7FK9 - chains A and B; structure by X-ray diffraction, 1.35 A resolution.

== Chain A ==
Name: Pre-mRNA-splicing factor 8
Source organism: Saccharomyces cerevisiae S288C
UniProt: P33334 (PRP8_YEAST); residue numbers follow UniProt; this construct covers 1836-2090
Chain sequence (258 residues; row label = number of the first residue in the row):
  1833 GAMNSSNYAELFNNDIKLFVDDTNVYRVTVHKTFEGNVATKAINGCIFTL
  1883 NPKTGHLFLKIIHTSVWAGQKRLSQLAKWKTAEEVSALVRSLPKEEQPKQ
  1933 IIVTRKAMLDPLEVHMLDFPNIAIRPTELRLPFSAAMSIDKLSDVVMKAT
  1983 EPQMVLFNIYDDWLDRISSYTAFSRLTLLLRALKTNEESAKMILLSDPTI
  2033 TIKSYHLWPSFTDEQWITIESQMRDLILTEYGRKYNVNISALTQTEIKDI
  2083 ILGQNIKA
Not modelled in the structure: 2070-2090
Construct notes: expression tag (1833-1835)
UniProt features mapped onto this chain:
  - mutagenesis: Asp1853 (D1853A: Alters protein folding. Severely impaired growth. Strongly reduced growth at 35 degrees Celsius; when associated with A-1854; D1853N: Reduced growth at 30 degrees Celsius ...), Asp1854 (D1854A: Reduced growth at 30 degrees Celsius. Strongly reduced growth at 16 degrees Celsius. Strongly reduced growth at 35 degrees Celsius; when associated with A-1853 ...), Thr1855 (T1855A: Reduced growth at 30 degrees Celsius. Strongly reduced growth at 16 degrees Celsius), Thr1936 (T1936A: Reduced growth at 30 degrees Celsius. Strongly reduced growth at 16 degrees Celsius), Arg1937 (R1937K: Severely impaired growth. Reduced growth at 30 degrees Celsius. Strongly reduced growth at 16 degrees Celsius)

== Chain B ==
Name: A1 cistron-splicing factor AAR2
Source organism: Saccharomyces cerevisiae S288C
UniProt: P32357 (AAR2_YEAST); aligned to UniProt positions 1-317 over residues 1-317
Chain sequence (308 residues; each row starts with the number of its first residue; note: 13 numbers in that range are skipped by the numbering (no residue carries them; nothing is unmodelled there); numbers below 1 keep their minus sign (Gly-3 is residue -3)):
    -3 GAMAMNTVPFTSAPIEVTIGIDQYSFNVKENQPFHGIKDIPIGHVHVIHF
    47 QHADNSSMRYGYWFDCRMGNFYIQYDPKDGLYKMMEERDGAKFENIVHNF
    97 KERQMMVSYPKIDEDDTWYNLTEFVQMDKIRKIVRKDENQFSYVDSSMTT
   147 VQENEL
   166 SSSSSDPAHSLNYTVINFKSREAIRPGHEMEDFLDKSYYLNTVMLQGIFK
   216 NSSNYFGELQFAFLNAMFFGNYGSSLQWHAMIELICSSATVPKHMLDKLD
   266 EILYYQIKTLPEQYSDILLNERVWNICLYSSFQKNSLHNTEKIMENKYPE
   316 LL
Not modelled in the structure: -3 to 0, 166-169
Construct notes: expression tag (-3 to 0); conflict Ser166 (Leu153 in P32357), Ser167 (Lys154 in P32357), Ser170 (Asp in P32357)
Ligand contacts: WKL (N-(2-aminoethyl)-N-(cyanomethyl)thiophene-2-carboxamide): Pro5, Phe6, Thr7, Tyr68, Gln70, Glu83, Lys88, Phe89, Ile92, Phe96
UniProt features mapped onto this chain:
  - region: Leu261 to Ile282 (Leucine-zipper)
  - modified residue: Ser253 (Phosphoserine), Thr274 (Phosphothreonine)

== Interface between chain A and chain B ==
Contacting residue pairs - 17 pairs, chain A then chain B:
  Gln1907(A) - Met195(B)
  Gln1907(A) - Leu199(B)
  Leu1908(A) - Met195(B)  hydrophobic
  Trp1911(A) - Glu194(B)
  Trp1911(A) - Met195(B)
  Trp1911(A) - Phe198(B)  hydrophobic
  Asp1942(A) - Lys184(B)  salt bridge
  Asp1942(A) - Phe198(B)
  Glu1945(A) - Lys184(B)  salt bridge
  Val1946(A) - Ile189(B)  hydrophobic
  Val1946(A) - Glu194(B)
  Val1946(A) - Phe198(B)  hydrophobic
  His1947(A) - Glu194(B)  salt bridge
  Leu1949(A) - Lys184(B)
  Leu1949(A) - Ser185(B)
  Leu1949(A) - Arg186(B)
  Asp1950(A) - Arg186(B)  salt bridge

== In short ==
Chain A and chain B form an interface of 9 and 8 residues respectively; the contacts include 4 salt bridges.
Polar contacts include Asp1942(A)-Lys184(B), Glu1945(A)-Lys184(B) and His1947(A)-Glu194(B). Bound to chain B:
compound WKL. UniProt lists 5 mutagenesis sites on chain A.
Here chain A is Pre-mRNA-splicing factor 8 and chain B is A1 cistron-splicing factor AAR2, both from
Saccharomyces cerevisiae S288C. Entry 7FK9 (PanDDA analysis group deposition -- Aar2/RNaseH in complex with
fragment P04B12 from the F2X-Universal Library) was determined by X-ray diffraction, deposited together with
5ST0, 5ST1, 5ST2, 5ST3, 5ST4, 5ST5 and 248 further entries.
